PDB entry 1FXV | X-ray diffraction, 2.25 A resolution | chains A and B

== Chain A ==
Name: Penicillin acylase
Organism: Escherichia coli
Notes: EC 3.5.1.11; fragment: alpha subunit
UniProtKB: P06875 (PAC_ECOLI); residues 1-209 here correspond to UniProt positions 27-235 (UniProt number = residue number + 26)
Chain sequence (209 residues; numbered 1 to 209; the number before each row is that of its first residue):
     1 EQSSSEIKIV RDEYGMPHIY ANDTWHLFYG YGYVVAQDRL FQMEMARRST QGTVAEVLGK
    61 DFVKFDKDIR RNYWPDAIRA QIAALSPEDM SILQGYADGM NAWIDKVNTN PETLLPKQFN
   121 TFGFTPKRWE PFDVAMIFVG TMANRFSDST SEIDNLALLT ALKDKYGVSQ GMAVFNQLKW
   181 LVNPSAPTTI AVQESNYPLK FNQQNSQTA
Disordered / not traced: 1-2, 209
UniProt features mapped onto this chain:
  - binding site (Ca(2+)): E152

== Chain B ==
Name: Penicillin acylase
Organism: Escherichia coli
Notes: EC 3.5.1.11; fragment: beta subunit
UniProtKB: P06875 (PAC_ECOLI); residues 1-557 here correspond to UniProt positions 290-846 (UniProt number = residue number + 289)
Chain sequence (557 residues; numbered 1 to 557; the number before each row is that of its first residue):
     1 SNMWVIGKSK AQDAKAIMVN GPQFGWYAPA YTYGIGLHGA GYDVTGNTPF AYPGLVFGHN
    61 GVISWGSTAG FGDDVDIFAE RLSAEKPGYY LHNGKWVKML SREETITVKN GQAETFTVWR
   121 TVHGNILQTD QTTQTAYAKS RAWDGKELAS LLAWTHQMKA KNWQEWTQQA AKQALTINWY
   181 YADVNGNIGY VHTGAYPDRQ SGHDPRLPVP GTGKWDWKGL LPFEMNPKVY NPQSGYIANW
   241 ANSPQKDYPA SDLFAFLWGG ADRVTEIDRL LEQKPRLTAD QAWDVIRQTS RQDLNLRLFL
   301 PTLQAATSGL TQSDPRRQLV ETLTRWDGIN LLNDDGKTWQ QPGSAILNVW LTSMLKRTVV
   361 AAVPMPFDKW YSASGYETTQ DGPTGSLNIS VGAKILYEAV QGDKSPIPQA VDLFAGKPQQ
   421 EVVLAALEDT WETLSKRYGN NVSNWKTPAM ALTFRANNFF GVPQAAAEET RHQAEYQNRG
   481 TENDMIVFSP TTSDRPVLAW DVVAPGQSGF IAPDGTVDKH YEDQLKMYEN FGRKSLWLTK
   541 QDVEAHKESQ EVLHVQR
Sequence notes: engineered mutation L148 (Val437 in P06875), A241 (Asn530 in P06875)
UniProt features mapped onto this chain:
  - active site: S1 (Nucleophile)
  - binding site (Ca(2+)): D73, V75, D76, P205, D252

== How chain A and chain B interact ==
Residue-residue contacts (367; chain A residue first):
  S4(A) - Q556(B)  hydrogen bond
  S5(A) - L553(B)
  S5(A) - H554(B)
  S5(A) - V555(B)  hydrogen bond (backbone-backbone)
  S5(A) - Q556(B)  hydrogen bond (backbone-side chain)
  E6(A) - V552(B)
  E6(A) - L553(B)
  E6(A) - H554(B)  salt bridge
  I7(A) - E551(B)
  I7(A) - V552(B)
  I7(A) - L553(B)  hydrogen bond (backbone-backbone)
  K8(A) - E551(B)
  I9(A) - Q550(B)
  I9(A) - E551(B)  hydrogen bond (backbone-backbone)
  I9(A) - L553(B)  hydrophobic
  V10(A) - V543(B)  hydrophobic
  V10(A) - K547(B)
  V10(A) - S549(B)
  V10(A) - Q550(B)
  R11(A) - K547(B)
  R11(A) - E548(B)  hydrogen bond (backbone-backbone)
  R11(A) - S549(B)  hydrogen bond (backbone-backbone)
  D12(A) - W537(B)
  D12(A) - H546(B)
  D12(A) - E548(B)
  E13(A) - H520(B)
  E13(A) - H546(B)  salt bridge
  E13(A) - E548(B)
  Y14(A) - Q507(B)
  Y14(A) - H520(B)  hydrogen bond (backbone-side chain)
  Y14(A) - D523(B)
  Y14(A) - Q524(B)
  Y14(A) - M527(B)
  Y14(A) - K534(B)
  G15(A) - Q507(B)
  G15(A) - H520(B)  hydrogen bond (backbone-side chain)
  M16(A) - G34(B)
  M16(A) - I35(B)
  M16(A) - G36(B)
  M16(A) - T45(B)
  M16(A) - G46(B)
  M16(A) - Q507(B)
  M16(A) - L536(B)  hydrophobic
  P17(A) - Y33(B)
  P17(A) - G34(B)
  P17(A) - I35(B)
  P17(A) - G36(B)  hydrogen bond (backbone-backbone)
  P17(A) - Q507(B)
  H18(A) - G36(B)
  H18(A) - H38(B)
  H18(A) - T45(B)
  H18(A) - W537(B)  hydrogen bond (side chain-backbone)
  H18(A) - V543(B)
  I19(A) - I35(B)  hydrophobic
  I19(A) - G36(B)  hydrogen bond (backbone-backbone)
  I19(A) - L37(B)
  I19(A) - H38(B)  hydrogen bond (backbone-backbone)
  Y20(A) - H38(B)
  Y20(A) - V543(B)
  A21(A) - H38(B)  hydrogen bond (backbone-backbone)
  A21(A) - G39(B)
  A21(A) - A40(B)
  N22(A) - A40(B)  hydrogen bond (backbone-backbone)
  D23(A) - A40(B)
  T24(A) - A40(B)
  W25(A) - V555(B)  hydrophobic
  W25(A) - R557(B)
  H26(A) - V555(B)  hydrogen bond (side chain-backbone)
  H26(A) - Q556(B)
  L27(A) - L37(B)  hydrophobic
  L27(A) - H38(B)
  L27(A) - G39(B)
  L27(A) - Y42(B)  hydrophobic
  F28(A) - L37(B)  hydrophobic
  F28(A) - P53(B)
  Y29(A) - L553(B)  hydrophobic
  Y29(A) - V555(B)
  Y31(A) - Y33(B)  hydrophobic
  Y31(A) - I35(B)
  Y31(A) - T48(B)
  Y31(A) - A51(B)  hydrogen bond (side chain-backbone)
  Y31(A) - Y52(B)  hydrogen bond (side chain-backbone)
  Y31(A) - P53(B)
  Y33(A) - E551(B)  hydrogen bond
  Y33(A) - L553(B)  hydrophobic
  V34(A) - Y33(B)  hydrogen bond (backbone-side chain)
  V35(A) - Y33(B)  hydrogen bond (backbone-side chain)
  V35(A) - A51(B)  hydrophobic
  Q37(A) - F510(B)
  D38(A) - Y33(B)  hydrogen bond
  D38(A) - Q507(B)
  D38(A) - S508(B)
  D38(A) - G509(B)  hydrogen bond (backbone-backbone)
  D38(A) - F510(B)  hydrogen bond (backbone-backbone)
  R39(A) - A30(B)  hydrogen bond (side chain-backbone)
  R39(A) - T32(B)  hydrogen bond (side chain-backbone)
  R39(A) - Y33(B)
  R39(A) - G506(B)
  R39(A) - Q507(B)  hydrogen bond (side chain-backbone)
  R39(A) - G509(B)
  F41(A) - Q464(B)
  F41(A) - A465(B)
  Q42(A) - P29(B)
  Q42(A) - A30(B)  hydrogen bond (side chain-backbone)
  Q42(A) - Q464(B)  hydrogen bond
  M43(A) - F50(B)
  M45(A) - V462(B)  hydrophobic
  M45(A) - P463(B)
  A46(A) - F50(B)  hydrophobic
  S49(A) - N458(B)  hydrogen bond
  S49(A) - F460(B)
  S49(A) - V462(B)
  T50(A) - F460(B)
  V54(A) - V462(B)  hydrophobic
  A55(A) - T107(B)
  A55(A) - V108(B)
  A55(A) - K109(B)  hydrogen bond (backbone-backbone)
  E56(A) - T107(B)  hydrogen bond (backbone-backbone)
  E56(A) - K109(B)
  V57(A) - K109(B)
  L58(A) - P463(B)
  G59(A) - V108(B)
  G59(A) - K109(B)
  K60(A) - V108(B)
  F62(A) - G461(B)
  F62(A) - P463(B)
  V63(A) - V108(B)  hydrophobic
  V63(A) - E114(B)
  F65(A) - F460(B)  hydrophobic
  F65(A) - V462(B)  hydrophobic
  D66(A) - I106(B)
  K67(A) - I106(B)
  K67(A) - E114(B)  salt bridge
  K67(A) - F116(B)
  I69(A) - F460(B)  hydrophobic
  R70(A) - R102(B)  hydrogen bond (backbone-side chain)
  R70(A) - E104(B)  salt bridge
  R70(A) - T105(B)  hydrogen bond (side chain-backbone)
  R70(A) - I106(B)
  R71(A) - F116(B)
  R71(A) - V118(B)
  R71(A) - N125(B)
  N72(A) - N125(B)  hydrogen bond (backbone-side chain)
  N72(A) - K139(B)
  N72(A) - R141(B)  hydrogen bond (backbone-side chain)
  Y73(A) - R102(B)  hydrogen bond (backbone-side chain)
  Y73(A) - N125(B)
  W74(A) - L100(B)
  W74(A) - S101(B)
  W74(A) - R102(B)
  W74(A) - V118(B)
  W74(A) - R120(B)
  W74(A) - N125(B)
  P75(A) - R102(B)
  I78(A) - E147(B)
  I78(A) - L148(B)
  Q81(A) - G145(B)  hydrogen bond (side chain-backbone)
  Q81(A) - K146(B)
  Q81(A) - E147(B)
  Q81(A) - L148(B)
  I82(A) - L148(B)
  L85(A) - L152(B)  hydrophobic
  D89(A) - L152(B)
  D89(A) - H156(B)  salt bridge
  S91(A) - R557(B)  hydrogen bond
  I92(A) - P53(B)  hydrophobic
  I92(A) - L152(B)  hydrophobic
  I92(A) - T155(B)
  Q94(A) - R557(B)
  Y96(A) - A51(B)  hydrogen bond (side chain-backbone)
  P111(A) - P513(B)
  E112(A) - P513(B)
  T113(A) - P513(B)
  L114(A) - F510(B)
  L115(A) - P513(B)
  P116(A) - F510(B)  hydrophobic
  P116(A) - I511(B)
  K117(A) - I511(B)  hydrogen bond (backbone-backbone)
  K117(A) - A512(B)
  Q118(A) - E469(B)  hydrogen bond
  Q118(A) - G509(B)
  Q118(A) - I511(B)
  F122(A) - P463(B)  hydrophobic
  F122(A) - A465(B)
  A135(A) - L148(B)  hydrophobic
  A135(A) - L151(B)  hydrophobic
  I137(A) - F50(B)  hydrophobic
  I137(A) - Y52(B)
  F138(A) - Y52(B)  hydrophobic
  F138(A) - E147(B)
  F138(A) - L151(B)  hydrophobic
  F138(A) - W154(B)  hydrophobic
  F138(A) - L175(B)  hydrophobic
  V139(A) - E147(B)
  G140(A) - F460(B)
  T141(A) - F50(B)
  T141(A) - Y52(B)  hydrogen bond
  T141(A) - F459(B)
  T141(A) - F460(B)
  M142(A) - Y52(B)
  M142(A) - W154(B)  hydrophobic
  M142(A) - L175(B)  hydrophobic
  A143(A) - W143(B)
  A143(A) - L175(B)  hydrophobic
  N144(A) - R141(B)
  N144(A) - W143(B)
  R145(A) - F459(B)
  R145(A) - F460(B)
  F146(A) - F24(B)  hydrophobic
  F146(A) - Y31(B)
  F146(A) - F459(B)  hydrophobic
  S147(A) - D74(B)  hydrogen bond
  S147(A) - V75(B)
  S147(A) - W143(B)  hydrogen bond (backbone-side chain)
  S147(A) - L175(B)
  S147(A) - T176(B)  hydrogen bond (side chain-backbone)
  D148(A) - K139(B)  salt bridge
  D148(A) - R141(B)  salt bridge
  D148(A) - W143(B)
  S149(A) - V75(B)
  S149(A) - L253(B)
  T150(A) - V75(B)
  T150(A) - I77(B)
  T150(A) - D252(B)  hydrogen bond
  T150(A) - L253(B)
  S151(A) - D252(B)  hydrogen bond (backbone-side chain)
  S151(A) - L253(B)
  S151(A) - F254(B)  hydrogen bond (side chain-backbone)
  E152(A) - V75(B)
  E152(A) - D76(B)
  E152(A) - I77(B)  hydrogen bond (side chain-backbone)
  E152(A) - P205(B)
  E152(A) - R206(B)
  E152(A) - L207(B)
  E152(A) - P208(B)
  E152(A) - D252(B)
  I153(A) - L127(B)  hydrophobic
  I153(A) - Y137(B)  hydrophobic
  D154(A) - F254(B)
  D154(A) - W370(B)
  N155(A) - R206(B)
  N155(A) - L207(B)
  N155(A) - D252(B)
  N155(A) - F254(B)
  L156(A) - L207(B)
  L156(A) - P208(B)
  A157(A) - F367(B)
  L158(A) - F367(B)  hydrophobic
  L158(A) - W370(B)  hydrophobic
  L158(A) - Y371(B)
  L159(A) - L207(B)  hydrophobic
  A161(A) - P364(B)  hydrophobic
  A161(A) - F367(B)  hydrophobic
  L162(A) - P364(B)
  K165(A) - A362(B)
  K165(A) - P364(B)
  Y166(A) - A362(B)  hydrogen bond (side chain-backbone)
  Y166(A) - V411(B)  hydrophobic
  Q170(A) - A410(B)  hydrogen bond (side chain-backbone)
  Q170(A) - V411(B)
  M172(A) - R206(B)
  A173(A) - A410(B)  hydrophobic
  V174(A) - A410(B)  hydrophobic
  V174(A) - V411(B)  hydrophobic
  F175(A) - R206(B)
  F175(A) - L207(B)  hydrophobic
  N176(A) - R206(B)  hydrogen bond
  Q177(A) - I407(B)
  Q177(A) - P408(B)
  Q177(A) - Q409(B)  hydrogen bond
  Q177(A) - A410(B)  hydrogen bond (side chain-backbone)
  Q177(A) - V411(B)  hydrogen bond (side chain-backbone)
  L178(A) - L257(B)
  L178(A) - V363(B)  hydrophobic
  L178(A) - I395(B)
  K179(A) - R206(B)  hydrogen bond (backbone-side chain)
  K179(A) - S251(B)  hydrogen bond (side chain-backbone)
  K179(A) - D252(B)
  K179(A) - L253(B)  hydrogen bond (side chain-backbone)
  K179(A) - F256(B)  hydrogen bond (side chain-backbone)
  K179(A) - L257(B)
  W180(A) - L257(B)  hydrophobic
  W180(A) - W258(B)  hydrogen bond (side chain-backbone)
  W180(A) - G259(B)
  W180(A) - E398(B)
  W180(A) - I407(B)  hydrophobic
  L181(A) - P205(B)  hydrophobic
  L181(A) - R206(B)
  L181(A) - P249(B)
  V182(A) - D247(B)
  V182(A) - P249(B)  hydrophobic
  N183(A) - W258(B)
  N183(A) - G259(B)
  N183(A) - G260(B)
  N183(A) - E398(B)  hydrogen bond
  N183(A) - P406(B)
  N183(A) - I407(B)
  P184(A) - K246(B)
  P184(A) - P406(B)  hydrophobic
  S185(A) - G260(B)  hydrogen bond (side chain-backbone)
  S185(A) - E398(B)
  S185(A) - P406(B)
  A186(A) - W258(B)
  A186(A) - G259(B)
  P187(A) - N242(B)  hydrogen bond (backbone-side chain)
  P187(A) - S243(B)
  P187(A) - G259(B)
  P187(A) - G260(B)
  P187(A) - D262(B)
  P187(A) - V264(B)  hydrophobic
  P187(A) - T265(B)
  T188(A) - N242(B)
  T188(A) - S243(B)
  T188(A) - Q245(B)
  T188(A) - K246(B)
  T189(A) - Y190(B)
  T189(A) - I237(B)
  T189(A) - A238(B)  hydrogen bond (side chain-backbone)
  T189(A) - N239(B)  hydrogen bond
  T189(A) - N242(B)  hydrogen bond
  T189(A) - S243(B)  hydrogen bond (backbone-backbone)
  T189(A) - P244(B)
  I190(A) - Y190(B)  hydrophobic
  I190(A) - P227(B)
  I190(A) - K228(B)
  I190(A) - V229(B)  hydrophobic
  I190(A) - P244(B)  hydrogen bond (backbone-backbone)
  V192(A) - K246(B)
  Q193(A) - Q233(B)
  E194(A) - V229(B)
  E194(A) - P232(B)
  E194(A) - Q233(B)  hydrogen bond (side chain-backbone)
  S195(A) - Q245(B)  hydrogen bond
  N196(A) - Q245(B)
  N196(A) - K246(B)
  N196(A) - D247(B)  hydrogen bond
  Y197(A) - L221(B)
  Y197(A) - M225(B)
  Y197(A) - Q245(B)
  Y197(A) - K246(B)  hydrogen bond (backbone-backbone)
  Y197(A) - D247(B)
  Y197(A) - Y248(B)  hydrophobic
  Y197(A) - P249(B)
  P198(A) - M225(B)  hydrophobic
  L199(A) - L221(B)  hydrophobic
  L199(A) - M225(B)  hydrophobic
  K200(A) - D247(B)  salt bridge
  F201(A) - R199(B)
  F201(A) - P205(B)
  N202(A) - G202(B)
  N202(A) - D204(B)
  N202(A) - P205(B)
  Q203(A) - D204(B)
  Q203(A) - R206(B)  hydrogen bond (backbone-side chain)
  Q204(A) - D204(B)  hydrogen bond (backbone-side chain)
  N205(A) - D204(B)  hydrogen bond (backbone-side chain)
  N205(A) - L207(B)
  S206(A) - G202(B)
  S206(A) - W215(B)
  Q207(A) - G202(B)  hydrogen bond (side chain-backbone)
  Q207(A) - H203(B)
  Q207(A) - D204(B)
  Q207(A) - L207(B)
  Q207(A) - P208(B)
  Q207(A) - V209(B)
  Q207(A) - P210(B)
  Q207(A) - W215(B)
Also at the interface, not in a pair above, chain A (145 interface residues in all): G52, L93, K106, V134
Also at the interface, not in a pair above, chain B (161 interface residues in all): V56, W119, S150, A250, V359, K394, L413, A466, E468, V503, G515, K540, E544

== Overview ==
The interface between chain A and chain B involves 145 residues on one side and 161 on the other; the contacts
include 77 hydrogen bonds and 8 salt bridges. Polar pairs include E6(A)-H554(B), E13(A)-H546(B) and
K67(A)-E114(B).
Here chain A is Penicillin acylase and chain B is Penicillin acylase, both from Escherichia coli. Entry 1FXV
(Penicillin acylase mutant impaired in catalysis with penicillin G in the active site) was determined by X-ray
diffraction (same publication as 1FXH).
